PDB entry 1CWL | X-ray diffraction, 1.80 A resolution | chains A and C

== Chain A ==
Name: Peptidyl-prolyl cis-trans isomerase A
Organism: Homo sapiens
Notes: EC 5.2.1.8
UniProt: P05092 (CYPH_HUMAN); residues 2-165 here correspond to UniProt positions 1-164 (UniProt number = residue number - 1)
Amino-acid sequence (165 residues; each row starts with the number of its first residue):
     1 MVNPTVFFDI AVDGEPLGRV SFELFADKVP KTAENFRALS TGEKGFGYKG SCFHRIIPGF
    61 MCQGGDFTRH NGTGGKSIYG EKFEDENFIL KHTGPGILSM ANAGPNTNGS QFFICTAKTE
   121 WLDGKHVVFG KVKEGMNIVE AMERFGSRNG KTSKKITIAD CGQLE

== Chain C ==
Name: Cyclosporin A
Amino-acid sequence (11 residues; numbered 1 to 11; the number before each row is that of its first residue):
     1 ALLVTAGXVL A
Differences from the reference sequence: engineered mutation MHL_8 (Mle in NOR00033)
Modified positions: Ala1 (D-alanine; DAL); Leu2, Leu3, Leu10 (N-methylleucine; MLE); Val4 (N-methylvaline; MVA); Thr5 (4-methyl-4-[(E)-2-butenyl]-4,N-methyl-threonine; BMT); Ala6 (alpha-aminobutyric acid; ABA); Gly7 (sarcosine; SAR); MHL (N-methyl-4-hydroxy-leucine) at position 8
Covalently attached groups: covalent link Ala1-Ala11

== Interface between chain A and chain C ==
Contacting residue pairs - 24 pairs, chain A then chain C:
  Arg55(A) - Leu3(C)  hydrogen bond (side chain-backbone)
  Arg55(A) - Val4(C)
  Arg55(A) - Thr5(C)
  Arg55(A) - Val9(C)
  Phe60(A) - Leu2(C)
  Phe60(A) - Leu3(C)
  Phe60(A) - Val4(C)
  Met61(A) - Val4(C)
  Gln63(A) - Val4(C)
  Gln63(A) - Thr5(C)  hydrogen bond (side chain-backbone)
  Gly72(A) - Ala6(C)
  Gly72(A) - Gly7(C)  hydrogen bond (backbone-backbone)
  Ala101(A) - Val4(C)
  Ala101(A) - Ala6(C)
  Asn102(A) - Val4(C)  hydrogen bond (backbone-backbone)
  Asn102(A) - Thr5(C)
  Asn102(A) - Ala6(C)  hydrogen bond (backbone-backbone)
  Ala103(A) - Thr5(C)
  Ala103(A) - Ala6(C)
  Gln111(A) - Ala6(C)
  Phe113(A) - Val4(C)
  Trp121(A) - Leu2(C)  hydrogen bond (side chain-backbone)
  Leu122(A) - Val4(C)
  His126(A) - Val4(C)
Other interface residues (no listed pair), chain A (14 interface residues in all): Thr73

== Summary ==
14 residues of chain A and 7 residues of chain C are in contact; the contacts include 6 hydrogen bonds. Polar
pairs include Arg55(A)-Leu3(C), Gln63(A)-Thr5(C) and Trp121(A)-Leu2(C).
Here chain A is Peptidyl-prolyl cis-trans isomerase A (Homo sapiens) and chain C is Cyclosporin A. Entry 1CWL
(Human cyclophilin A complexed with 4 4-hydroxy-meleu cyclosporin) was determined by X-ray diffraction
together with 1BCK, 1CWF, 1CWH, 1CWI, 1CWJ, 1CWK and 1CWM from the same study.
